2GYW - chains A and B; structure by X-ray diffraction, 2.40 A resolution.

Chain A (and B):
Protein: Acetylcholinesterase
From: Mus musculus
Notes: EC 3.1.1.7; chain B of this document is another copy of the same molecule, construct and numbering; everything in this record applies to it too
UniProt: P21836 (ACES_MOUSE); residues 1-543 here correspond to UniProt positions 32-574 (UniProt number = residue number + 31)
Chain sequence (543 residues; numbered 1 to 543; the number before each row is that of its first residue):
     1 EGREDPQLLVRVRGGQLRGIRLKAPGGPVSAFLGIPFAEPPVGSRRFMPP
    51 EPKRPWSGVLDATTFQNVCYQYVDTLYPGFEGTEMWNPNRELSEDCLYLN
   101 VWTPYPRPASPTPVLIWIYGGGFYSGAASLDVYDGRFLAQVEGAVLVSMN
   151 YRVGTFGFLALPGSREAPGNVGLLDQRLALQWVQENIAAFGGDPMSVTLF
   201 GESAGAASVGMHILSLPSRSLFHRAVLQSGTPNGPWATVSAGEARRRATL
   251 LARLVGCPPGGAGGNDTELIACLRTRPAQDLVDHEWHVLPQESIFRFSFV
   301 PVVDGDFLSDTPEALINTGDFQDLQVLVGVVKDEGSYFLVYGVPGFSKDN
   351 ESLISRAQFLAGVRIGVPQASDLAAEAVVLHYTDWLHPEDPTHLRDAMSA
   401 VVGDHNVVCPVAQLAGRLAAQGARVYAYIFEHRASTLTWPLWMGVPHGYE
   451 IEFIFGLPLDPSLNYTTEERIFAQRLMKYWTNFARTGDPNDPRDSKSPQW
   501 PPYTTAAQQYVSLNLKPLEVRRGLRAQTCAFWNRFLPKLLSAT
Unresolved in the structure: 258-264, 543 (chain B: 1-3, 258-264)
Disulfide bonds: Cys69-Cys96, Cys257-Cys272, Cys409-Cys529
Glycans and other covalent adducts: glycan linked to Asn350; N-acetylglucosamine (NAG) linked to Asn464
Residues lining bound ligands:
  - carbonate ion (CO3): Gly120, Gly121, Gly122, Ser203, Ala204, Trp236, Phe295, Phe297, Phe338, His447
  - OBI (1,1'-(oxydimethylene)bis(4-formylpyridinium)dioxime): Tyr72, Asp74, Tyr124, Val282, Glu285, Trp286, Tyr337, Phe338, Tyr341, His447
Swiss-Prot annotation at these positions:
  - active site: Ser203 (Acyl-ester intermediate), Glu334 (Charge relay system), His447 (Charge relay system)
  - glycosylation (N-linked (GlcNAc...) asparagine): Asn265, Asn350, Asn464

How chain A and chain B interact:
Contacting residue pairs (33; chain A residue first):
  Leu373(A) - Phe535(B)  hydrophobic
  Glu376(A) - Lys538(B)  salt bridge
  Ala377(A) - Phe535(B)  hydrophobic
  Leu380(A) - Phe535(B)  hydrophobic
  Leu380(A) - Lys538(B)
  His381(A) - Gln527(B)
  Thr383(A) - Gln527(B)  hydrogen bond (backbone-side chain)
  Asp384(A) - Gln527(B)
  Trp385(A) - Gln508(B)  hydrogen bond (backbone-side chain)
  Trp385(A) - Ala526(B)
  Trp385(A) - Gln527(B)  hydrogen bond (backbone-side chain)
  Trp385(A) - Ala530(B)
  Trp385(A) - Arg534(B)
  Leu386(A) - Ala506(B)
  Leu386(A) - Gln508(B)
  Leu386(A) - Arg522(B)
  His387(A) - Arg522(B)
  Gln508(A) - Trp385(B)  hydrogen bond (side chain-backbone)
  Gln508(A) - Leu386(B)
  Arg522(A) - Leu386(B)
  Ala526(A) - Trp385(B)
  Gln527(A) - His381(B)
  Gln527(A) - Thr383(B)  hydrogen bond (side chain-backbone)
  Gln527(A) - Asp384(B)
  Gln527(A) - Trp385(B)  hydrogen bond (side chain-backbone)
  Ala530(A) - Trp385(B)
  Arg534(A) - Leu380(B)
  Arg534(A) - Trp385(B)
  Phe535(A) - Leu373(B)  hydrophobic
  Phe535(A) - Ala377(B)  hydrophobic
  Phe535(A) - Leu380(B)  hydrophobic
  Lys538(A) - Glu376(B)  salt bridge
  Leu539(A) - Leu539(B)  hydrophobic
Other interface residues (no listed pair), chain A (22 interface residues in all): Ala506, Ala507, Gly523
Other interface residues (no listed pair), chain B (21 interface residues in all): His387, Gly523

Summary:
22 residues of chain A and 21 residues of chain B are in contact, with 6 hydrogen bonds and 2 salt bridges.
Among the polar pairs are Glu376(A)-Lys538(B), Thr383(A)-Gln527(B) and Trp385(A)-Gln508(B). Ligands of chain
A: carbonate ion and compound OBI.
Both chains are Acetylcholinesterase (Mus musculus). Entry 2GYW (Crystal Structure of Mus musculus
Acetylcholinesterase in Complex with Obidoxime) was determined by X-ray diffraction, deposited together with
2GYU and 2GYV.
